PDB entry 3NXY | X-ray diffraction, 1.90 A resolution | chain A

Chain A:
Molecule: Dihydrofolate reductase
Source organism: Homo sapiens
Notes: EC 1.5.1.3
Reference sequence: P00374 (DYR_HUMAN); residues 1-186 here correspond to UniProt positions 2-187 (UniProt number = residue number + 1)
Amino-acid sequence (186 residues; numbered 1 to 186; the number before each row is that of its first residue):
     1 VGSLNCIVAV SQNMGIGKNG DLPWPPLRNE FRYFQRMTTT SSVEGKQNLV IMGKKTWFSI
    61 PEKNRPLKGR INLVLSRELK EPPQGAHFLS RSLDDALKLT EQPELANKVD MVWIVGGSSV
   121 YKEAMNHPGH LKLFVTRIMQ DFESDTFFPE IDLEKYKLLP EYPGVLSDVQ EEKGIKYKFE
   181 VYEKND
Ligand contacts:
  - D2H (5-[(1E,3R)-2-(2-methoxyphenyl)-3-methylpent-1-en-1-yl]furo[2,3-d]pyrimidine-2,4-diamine): Ile7, Val8, Ala9, Gly20, Asp21, Leu22, Glu30, Phe31, Tyr33, Phe34, Thr56, Ser59, Ile60, Leu67, Val115, Tyr121, Thr136
  - NADPH (NDP; NADPH dihydro-nicotinamide-adenine-dinucleotide phosphate): Val8, Ala9, Ile16, Gly17, Lys18, Asn19, Gly20, Asp21, Leu22, Trp24, Gly53, Lys54, Lys55, Thr56, Ser59, Leu75, Ser76, Arg77, Glu78, Leu79, Arg91, Ser92, Leu93, Val115, Gly116, Gly117, Ser118, Ser119, Val120, Tyr121, Glu123, Thr146
What the authors report for this chain:
  - binding site for D2H: Ile7, Leu22, Glu30, Val115, Tyr121

Summary:
Bound to chain A: NADPH and compound D2H. The paper reports a binding site for D2H at Ile7, Leu22 and Glu30
among others.
Chain A is Dihydrofolate reductase (Homo sapiens); the structure, Preferential Selection of Isomer Binding
from Chiral Mixtures: Alernate Binding Modes Observed fro the E- and ..., was determined by X-ray diffraction
(same publication as 3NXX, 3NXO, 3NXR, 3NXT and 3NXV).
